PDB entry 8AB6 | electron microscopy, 2.00 A resolution | chains D and I of the 20 polymer chains in the assembly

Chain D:
Name: YALI0A17468p
Organism: Yarrowia lipolytica
UniProt: Q6CGP7 (Q6CGP7_YARLI); residue numbers follow UniProt; this construct covers 1-330
Sequence (330 residues; row label = number of the first residue in the row):
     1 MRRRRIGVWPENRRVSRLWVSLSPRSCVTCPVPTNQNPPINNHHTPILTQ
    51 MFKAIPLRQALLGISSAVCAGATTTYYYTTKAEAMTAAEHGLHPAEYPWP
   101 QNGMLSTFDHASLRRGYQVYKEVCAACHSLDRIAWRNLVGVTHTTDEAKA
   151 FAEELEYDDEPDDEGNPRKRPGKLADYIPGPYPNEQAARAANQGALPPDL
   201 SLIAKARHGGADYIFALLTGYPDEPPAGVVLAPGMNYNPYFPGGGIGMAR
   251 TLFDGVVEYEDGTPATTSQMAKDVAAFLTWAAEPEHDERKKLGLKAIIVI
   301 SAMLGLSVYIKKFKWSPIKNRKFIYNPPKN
Disordered / not traced: 1-84, 329-330

Chain I:
Name: Complex III subunit 9
Organism: Yarrowia lipolytica
UniProt: Q6CG23 (Q6CG23_YARLI); residues 1-69 here = UniProt positions 1-69
Sequence (69 residues; each row starts with the number of its first residue):
     1 MAWATTFYNVFVKRNSAFVATILASAFVFDMTFETAIDNFWDRINAGKQW
    51 KDIRHKYIEAAGDDDEDDE
Disordered / not traced: 1-3, 58-69

Chain D / chain I interface:
Contacting residue pairs (35):
  Pro-100(D) / Lys-48(I)  hydrogen bond (backbone-side chain)
  Leu-105(D) / Trp-41(I)
  Leu-105(D) / Ile-44(I)  hydrophobic
  Leu-105(D) / Asn-45(I)  hydrogen bond (backbone-side chain)
  Ser-106(D) / Asn-45(I)
  Ser-106(D) / Lys-48(I)
  Thr-107(D) / Trp-41(I)
  Thr-107(D) / Asn-45(I)  hydrogen bond (backbone-side chain)
  Thr-107(D) / Lys-48(I)  hydrogen bond (backbone-side chain)
  Thr-107(D) / Gln-49(I)
  Phe-108(D) / Lys-48(I)
  Asp-109(D) / Lys-48(I)
  His-110(D) / Lys-48(I)  hydrogen bond (backbone-backbone)
  His-110(D) / Trp-50(I)
  His-110(D) / Ile-53(I)
  Ala-111(D) / Ile-53(I)
  Arg-114(D) / Tyr-57(I)
  Gly-140(D) / Trp-50(I)
  Val-141(D) / Trp-50(I)
  Thr-142(D) / Trp-50(I)
  His-143(D) / Trp-50(I)
  Thr-144(D) / Trp-50(I)
  Thr-144(D) / Tyr-57(I)
  Glu-147(D) / Tyr-57(I)
  Asp-287(D) / Trp-41(I)
  Lys-290(D) / Trp-41(I)
  Lys-291(D) / Asp-38(I)  salt bridge
  Lys-291(D) / Trp-41(I)
  Leu-294(D) / Phe-40(I)  hydrophobic
  Lys-295(D) / Phe-33(I)
  Lys-295(D) / Glu-34(I)
  Lys-295(D) / Ile-37(I)
  Ile-298(D) / Phe-33(I)  hydrophobic
  Ile-298(D) / Ile-37(I)  hydrophobic
  Val-299(D) / Phe-33(I)  hydrophobic
Also at the interface, not in a pair above, chain D (24 interface residues in all): Met-104, Glu-260
Also at the interface, not in a pair above, chain I (15 interface residues in all): Phe-29, Gly-47

Summary:
24 residues of chain D and 15 residues of chain I are in contact, with 5 hydrogen bonds and 1 salt bridge.
Among the polar pairs are Lys-291(D)/Asp-38(I), Pro-100(D)/Lys-48(I) and Leu-105(D)/Asn-45(I).
Chain D is YALI0A17468p and chain I is Complex III subunit 9, both from Yarrowia lipolytica; the structure,
Complex III2 from Yarrowia lipolytica, combined datasets, consensus refinement, was determined by electron
microscopy (same publication as 8AB7, 8AB8, 8AB9, 8ABA, 8ABB, 8ABE and 11 further entries).
